Entry 4UB5 (X-ray diffraction, 2.15 A resolution); this record covers chains P and A of the 4 polymer chains in the assembly.

[Chain P]
Molecule: 10-nt DNA strand
Sequence (10 nucleotides; each row starts with the number of its first residue):
     1 GCTGATGCGC
Bound ions: Mn2+ site 1 near DG4 (its only coordinating residue here); Na+: DG9 (shared with Thr101(A), Val103(A), Ile106(A) of chain A); Mn2+ site 2: DC10 (together with 8-oxo-2'-deoxyguanosine-5'-triphosphate) (shared with Asp190(A), Asp192(A), Asp256(A) of chain A)

[Chain A]
Molecule: DNA polymerase beta
From: Homo sapiens
Notes: EC 2.7.7.7, 4.2.99.-
UniProtKB: P06746 (DPOLB_HUMAN); residue numbers follow UniProt; this construct covers 1-335
Chain sequence (335 residues; numbered 1 to 335; the number before each row is that of its first residue):
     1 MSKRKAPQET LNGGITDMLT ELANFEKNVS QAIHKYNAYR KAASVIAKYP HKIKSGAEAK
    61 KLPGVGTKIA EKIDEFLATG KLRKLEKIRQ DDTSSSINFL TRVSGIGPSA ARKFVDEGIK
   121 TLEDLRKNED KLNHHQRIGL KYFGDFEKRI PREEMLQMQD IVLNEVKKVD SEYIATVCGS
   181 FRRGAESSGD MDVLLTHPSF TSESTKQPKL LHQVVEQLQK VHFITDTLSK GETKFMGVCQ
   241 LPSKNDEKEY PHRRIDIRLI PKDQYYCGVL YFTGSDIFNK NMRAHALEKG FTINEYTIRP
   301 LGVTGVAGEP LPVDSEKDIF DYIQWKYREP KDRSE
Unresolved in the structure: 1-9, 205-208, 244-248, 301-307
Bound ions: Na+ site 1: Lys60, Leu62, Val65 (shared with 1 residue of chain D); Na+ site 2: Thr101, Val103, Ile106 (shared with DG9(P) of chain P); Mn2+ site 1: Asp190, Asp192, Asp256 (together with 8-oxo-2'-deoxyguanosine-5'-triphosphate) (shared with DC10(P) of chain P); Mn2+ site 2: Asp190, Asp192 (together with 8-oxo-2'-deoxyguanosine-5'-triphosphate)
Residues lining bound ligands: 8-oxo-2'-deoxyguanosine-5'-triphosphate (8DG): Arg149, Gly179, Ser180, Arg183, Ser188, Gly189, Asp190, Asp192, Asp256, Tyr271, Phe272, Thr273, Gly274, Ser275, Asp276, Asn279, Lys280, Arg283
UniProt features mapped onto this chain:
  - region: Arg183 to Asp192 (DNA-binding)
  - active site: Lys72 (Nucleophile)
  - binding site (K(+)): Lys60, Leu62, Val65, Thr101, Val103, Ile106
  - binding site (Na(+)): Lys60, Leu62, Val65, Thr101, Val103, Ile106
  - binding site (dATP): Arg149, Ser180, Arg183, Gly189, Asp190
  - binding site (dCTP): Arg149, Ser180, Arg183, Gly189, Asp190
  - binding site (dGTP): Arg149, Ser180, Arg183, Gly189, Asp190, Asp192
  - binding site (dTTP): Arg149, Ser180, Arg183, Gly189, Asp190
  - binding site (Mg(2+)): Asp190, Asp192, Asp256
  - modified residue: Lys72 (N6-acetyllysine), Arg83 (Omega-N-methylarginine), Arg152 (Omega-N-methylarginine)
  - cross-link (Glycyl lysine isopeptide (Lys-Gly)): Lys41 (interchain with G-Cter in ubiquitin), Lys61 (interchain with G-Cter in ubiquitin), Lys81 (interchain with G-Cter in ubiquitin)
  - natural variant: Leu22 (L22P: Found in a gastric cancer sample; uncertain significance), Tyr39 (Y39C: Found in a gastric cancer sample; uncertain significance), Gly118 (G118V: Decreased DNA-directed DNA polymerase activity), Arg137 (R137Q: Decreased function in base-excision repair), Arg149 (R149I: Decreased DNA-directed DNA polymerase activity), Asp160 (D160N: Found in a gastric cancer sample; uncertain significance), Cys239 (C239R: Found in a gastric cancer sample; uncertain significance), Lys289 (K289M: Found in a colon cancer sample; uncertain significance), Asn294 (N294D: Found in a gastric cancer sample; uncertain significance), Glu295 (E295K: Found in a gastric cancer sample; uncertain significance)
  - mutagenesis: Phe25 (F25W: No effect on 5'-dRP lyase activity. Decreased ssDNA binding), His34 (H34G: Decreased 5'-dRP lyase activity. Decreased ssDNA binding), Lys35 (K35A: Decreased 5'-dRP lyase activity. Decreased ssDNA binding. Loss of 5'-dRP lyase activity; when associated with A-68 and A-72. Decreased ssDNA binding; when associated with A-68 and A-72 ...), Tyr39 (Y39F: No effect on 5'-dRP lyase activity; Y39Q: Abolishes DNA polymerase and 5'-dRP lyase activity), Lys41 (K41R: Abolishes ubiquitination; when associated with R-61 and R-81), Lys60 (K60A: Decreased 5'-dRP lyase activity. Decreased ssDNA binding), Lys61 (K61R: Abolishes ubiquitination; when associated with R-41 and R-81), Lys68 (K68A: No effect on 5'-dRP lyase activity. Decreased ssDNA binding. Loss of 5'-dRP lyase activity; when associated with A-35 and A-72. Decreased ssDNA binding; when associated with A-35 and A-72 ...), Glu71 (E71Q: No effect on 5'-dRP lyase activity. No effect on structure shown by circular dichroism. No effect on ssDNA binding), Lys72 (K72A: Severely reduced 5'-dRP lyase activity. Does not affect ssDNA binding. Loss of 5'-dRP lyase activity; when associated with A-35 and A-68. Decreased ssDNA binding ...), Glu75 (E75A: Slightly decreased 5'-dRP lyase activity. Decreased ssDNA binding. No effect on structure shown by circular dichroism), Lys81 (K81R: Abolishes ubiquitination; when associated with R-41 and R-61), 5 further mutagenesis entries in UniProt

[Chain P / chain A interface]
Residue-residue contacts (19):
  DG7(P) - Ser109(A)  phosphate contact
  DC8(P) - Gly105(A)  sugar contact
  DC8(P) - Gly107(A)  hydrogen bond to the phosphate
  DC8(P) - Pro108(A)  phosphate contact
  DC8(P) - Ser109(A)  hydrogen bond to the phosphate
  DC8(P) - Ala110(A)  hydrogen bond to the phosphate
  DG9(P) - Val103(A)  phosphate contact
  DG9(P) - Ser104(A)  phosphate contact
  DG9(P) - Gly105(A)  hydrogen bond to the phosphate
  DG9(P) - Ile106(A)  phosphate contact
  DG9(P) - Lys234(A)  base contact
  DG9(P) - Met236(A)  phosphate contact
  DG9(P) - Arg254(A)  phosphate contact
  DC10(P) - Asp192(A)  phosphate contact
  DC10(P) - Met236(A)  sugar contact
  DC10(P) - Arg254(A)  salt bridge to the phosphate
  DC10(P) - Asp256(A)  phosphate contact
  DC10(P) - Tyr271(A)  hydrogen bond to the base
  DC10(P) - Phe272(A)  phosphate contact
Other interface residues (no listed pair), chain A (17 interface residues in all): His135, Asp190

[Overview]
The interface between chain P and chain A involves 4 residues on one side and 17 on the other, with 5 hydrogen
bonds and 1 salt bridge. Polar pairs include DC10(P)-Tyr271(A), DC8(P)-Gly107(A) and DC8(P)-Ser109(A). Ligands
of chain A: 8-oxo-2'-deoxyguanosine-5'-triphosphate.
Chain P is a 10-nt DNA strand and chain A is DNA polymerase beta (Homo sapiens); the structure, DNA polymerase
beta substrate complex with a templating cytosine, incoming 8-oxodGTP, and Mn2+, 5 s, was determined by X-ray
diffraction (same publication as 4UAW, 4UAY, 4UAZ, 4UB1, 4UB2, 4UB3 and 3 further entries).
